2PUV - chains B and C of the 4 polymer chains in the assembly; structure by X-ray diffraction, 1.90 A resolution.

Chain B (and C):
Name: isomerase domain of glutamine-fructose-6-phosphate transaminase (isomerizing)
Source organism: Candida albicans
Notes: EC 2.6.1.16; fragment: isomerase domain; chain C of this document is another copy of the same molecule, construct and numbering; everything in this record applies to it too
Reference sequence: P53704 (GFA1_CANAL); residues 346-712 here correspond to UniProt positions 347-713 (UniProt number = residue number + 1)
Sequence (367 residues; numbered 346 to 712; the number before each row is that of its first residue):
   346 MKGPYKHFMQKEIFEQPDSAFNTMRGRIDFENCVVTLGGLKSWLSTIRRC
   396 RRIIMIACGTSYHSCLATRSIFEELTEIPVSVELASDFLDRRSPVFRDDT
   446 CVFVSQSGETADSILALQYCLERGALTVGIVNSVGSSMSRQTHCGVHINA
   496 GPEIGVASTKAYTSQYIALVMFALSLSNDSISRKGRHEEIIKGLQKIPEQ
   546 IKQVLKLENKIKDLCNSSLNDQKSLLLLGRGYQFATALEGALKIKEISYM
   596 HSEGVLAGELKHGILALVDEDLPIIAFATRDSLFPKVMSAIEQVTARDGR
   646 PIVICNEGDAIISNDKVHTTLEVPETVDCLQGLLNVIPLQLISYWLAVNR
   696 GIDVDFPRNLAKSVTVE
Unresolved in the structure: 346-348, 701-712 (chain C: 346-348, 659-662, 701-712)
Ion coordination: Na+: S484, R485, T487 (together with uridine-diphosphate-N-acetylglucosamine)
Residues lining bound ligands:
  - 5-amino-5-deoxy-1-O-phosphono-D-mannitol (M6R): C403, G404, T405, S406, S450, Q451, S452, G453, T455, S458, V501, A502, S503, Q510, L587, K588, E591
  - uridine-diphosphate-N-acetylglucosamine (UD1): R372, G383, G384, G474, I475, V476, V479, M483, S484, T487, H488, C489, G490, V491, H492
What the authors report for this chain:
  - binding site for 5-amino-5-deoxy-1-O-phosphono-D-mannitol: S406, S450, Q451, S452, T455, K588, E591
  - catalytic residues: E591, H607 (citing earlier work)
  - catalytic residues: K588 (proposed by the authors, not directly observed)

How chain B and chain C interact:
Residue-residue contacts (17):
  R394(B) - E422(C)  hydrogen bond (side chain-backbone)
  R394(B) - P424(C)
  E422(B) - R394(C)  hydrogen bond (backbone-side chain)
  N523(B) - I526(C)
  D524(B) - D524(C)
  D524(B) - S525(C)  hydrogen bond
  D524(B) - I526(C)  hydrogen bond (backbone-backbone)
  D524(B) - S527(C)  hydrogen bond (side chain-backbone)
  S525(B) - D524(C)  hydrogen bond
  S525(B) - I526(C)
  I526(B) - N523(C)
  I526(B) - D524(C)  hydrogen bond (backbone-backbone)
  I526(B) - S525(C)
  I526(B) - I526(C)  hydrophobic
  I526(B) - K529(C)
  S527(B) - D524(C)  hydrogen bond (backbone-side chain)
  K529(B) - I526(C)
Interface residues without a listed pair, chain B (9 interface residues in all): P424

In short:
Chain B and chain C each contribute 9 residues to their interface; the contacts include 8 hydrogen bonds.
Polar contacts include R394(B)-E422(C), D524(B)-S525(C) and D524(B)-S527(C). Ligands of chain B:
uridine-diphosphate-N-acetylglucosamine and 5-amino-5-deoxy-1-O-phosphono-D-mannitol. From the paper:
catalytic residues E591(B), H607(B) and K588(B); a binding site for 5-amino-5-deoxy-1-O-phosphono-D-mannitol
at S406(B), S450(B) and Q451(B) among others.
Chain B and chain C are both isomerase domain of glutamine-fructose-6-phosphate transaminase (isomerizing)
(Candida albicans); the structure, The crystal structure of isomerase domain of glucosamine-6-phosphate
synthase from Candida albicans, was determined by X-ray diffraction (same publication as 2POC, 2PUT and 2PUW).
